PDB entry 4RND | X-ray diffraction, 3.18 A resolution | chains A and C of the 4 polymer chains in the assembly

== Chain A (and C) ==
Protein: V-type proton ATPase subunit D
From: Saccharomyces cerevisiae S288c
Notes: chain C of this document is another copy of the same molecule, construct and numbering; everything in this record applies to it too
Reference sequence: P32610 (VATD_YEAST); numbering as in UniProt (aligned over 1-256)
Amino-acid sequence (256 residues; row label = number of the first residue in the row):
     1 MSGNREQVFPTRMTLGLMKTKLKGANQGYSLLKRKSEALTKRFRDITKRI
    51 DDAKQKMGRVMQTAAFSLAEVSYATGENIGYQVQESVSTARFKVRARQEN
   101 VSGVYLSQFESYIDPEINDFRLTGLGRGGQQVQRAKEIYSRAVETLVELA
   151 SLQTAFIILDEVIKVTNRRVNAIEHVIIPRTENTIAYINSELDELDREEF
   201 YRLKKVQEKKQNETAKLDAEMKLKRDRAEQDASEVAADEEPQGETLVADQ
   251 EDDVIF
Disordered / not traced: 1-26, 205-256 (chain C: 1-36, 204-256)
Reported in the primary citation:
  - conformationally variable residues (helix shift): Ala-155, Pro-179

== Interface between chain A and chain C ==
Pairs across the interface - 108 pairs, chain A then chain C:
  Gly-28(A) / Ile-163(C)
  Gly-28(A) / Asn-167(C)
  Tyr-29(A) / Leu-39(C)  hydrophobic
  Tyr-29(A) / Ile-163(C)
  Leu-31(A) / Asn-167(C)
  Leu-32(A) / Thr-166(C)
  Leu-32(A) / Asn-167(C)
  Lys-35(A) / Asn-167(C)  hydrogen bond (side chain-backbone)
  Lys-35(A) / Asn-171(C)  hydrogen bond
  Leu-39(A) / Glu-174(C)
  Arg-42(A) / Glu-174(C)  salt bridge
  Arg-42(A) / Ile-178(C)
  Arg-42(A) / Glu-182(C)
  Ile-46(A) / Thr-181(C)
  Ile-46(A) / Glu-182(C)
  Arg-49(A) / Ile-185(C)
  Arg-49(A) / Asn-189(C)  hydrogen bond
  Ile-50(A) / Ile-185(C)  hydrophobic
  Asp-52(A) / Asn-189(C)
  Ala-53(A) / Asn-189(C)  hydrogen bond (backbone-side chain)
  Ala-53(A) / Leu-192(C)
  Lys-56(A) / Asn-189(C)  hydrogen bond
  Lys-56(A) / Asp-193(C)  salt bridge
  Met-57(A) / Leu-192(C)  hydrophobic
  Arg-59(A) / Asp-196(C)  salt bridge
  Val-60(A) / Glu-199(C)
  Thr-63(A) / Glu-199(C)
  Ala-64(A) / Glu-199(C)  hydrogen bond (backbone-side chain)
  Ser-67(A) / Arg-202(C)
  Glu-70(A) / Arg-202(C)  salt bridge
  Val-101(A) / Val-176(C)  hydrophobic
  Val-101(A) / Ile-177(C)  hydrophobic
  Ser-102(A) / Val-176(C)
  Val-104(A) / Ile-177(C)  hydrophobic
  Gln-131(A) / Tyr-201(C)
  Gln-131(A) / Arg-202(C)  hydrogen bond
  Arg-134(A) / Tyr-201(C)  hydrogen bond
  Ile-138(A) / Leu-195(C)  hydrophobic
  Ile-138(A) / Glu-199(C)
  Arg-141(A) / Glu-194(C)
  Arg-141(A) / Leu-195(C)
  Arg-141(A) / Glu-198(C)  salt bridge
  Ala-142(A) / Leu-195(C)
  Thr-145(A) / Ile-188(C)
  Thr-145(A) / Glu-191(C)  hydrogen bond
  Thr-145(A) / Leu-192(C)
  Glu-148(A) / Tyr-187(C)
  Glu-148(A) / Ile-188(C)
  Glu-148(A) / Glu-191(C)
  Leu-149(A) / Ile-188(C)
  Leu-152(A) / Thr-181(C)
  Leu-152(A) / Thr-184(C)
  Ala-155(A) / Thr-181(C)
  Leu-159(A) / Ile-173(C)  hydrophobic
  Leu-159(A) / Ile-178(C)  hydrophobic
  Thr-166(A) / Val-170(C)
  Arg-168(A) / Ser-102(C)
  Arg-169(A) / Thr-166(C)  hydrogen bond
  Ala-172(A) / Ser-102(C)
  Ile-173(A) / Ile-163(C)  hydrophobic
  Val-176(A) / Val-101(C)  hydrophobic
  Val-176(A) / Ser-102(C)
  Ile-177(A) / Val-101(C)  hydrophobic
  Ile-177(A) / Val-104(C)  hydrophobic
  Ile-177(A) / Leu-159(C)  hydrophobic
  Ile-178(A) / Arg-42(C)
  Pro-179(A) / Arg-42(C)
  Arg-180(A) / Val-101(C)
  Thr-181(A) / Ile-46(C)
  Thr-181(A) / Leu-152(C)
  Thr-181(A) / Phe-156(C)
  Glu-182(A) / Arg-42(C)  salt bridge
  Glu-182(A) / Ile-46(C)
  Thr-184(A) / Leu-152(C)
  Ile-185(A) / Arg-49(C)
  Ile-185(A) / Ile-50(C)  hydrophobic
  Tyr-187(A) / Glu-148(C)
  Ile-188(A) / Thr-145(C)
  Ile-188(A) / Glu-148(C)
  Ile-188(A) / Leu-149(C)
  Asn-189(A) / Arg-49(C)  hydrogen bond (side chain-backbone)
  Asn-189(A) / Asp-52(C)
  Asn-189(A) / Ala-53(C)  hydrogen bond (side chain-backbone)
  Asn-189(A) / Lys-56(C)  hydrogen bond
  Glu-191(A) / Thr-145(C)  hydrogen bond
  Glu-191(A) / Glu-148(C)
  Leu-192(A) / Ala-53(C)
  Leu-192(A) / Met-57(C)  hydrophobic
  Leu-192(A) / Val-60(C)
  Leu-192(A) / Thr-145(C)
  Asp-193(A) / Lys-56(C)  salt bridge
  Glu-194(A) / Arg-141(C)
  Leu-195(A) / Ile-138(C)  hydrophobic
  Leu-195(A) / Arg-141(C)
  Leu-195(A) / Ala-142(C)
  Asp-196(A) / Arg-59(C)  salt bridge
  Glu-198(A) / Arg-141(C)  salt bridge
  Glu-199(A) / Val-60(C)
  Glu-199(A) / Thr-63(C)
  Glu-199(A) / Ala-64(C)
  Glu-199(A) / Ile-138(C)
  Arg-202(A) / Arg-134(C)
  Arg-202(A) / Glu-137(C)  salt bridge
  Leu-203(A) / Ser-67(C)
  Leu-203(A) / Gln-131(C)
  Leu-203(A) / Arg-134(C)
  Lys-204(A) / Glu-70(C)
  Lys-204(A) / Gln-131(C)
Also at the interface, not in a pair above, chain A (63 interface residues in all): Val-162
Also at the interface, not in a pair above, chain C (63 interface residues in all): Phe-43, Gly-103, Leu-106, Val-162, Arg-169, Ala-172

== Overview ==
The chain A/chain C interface involves 63 residues from each chain, with 14 hydrogen bonds and 10 salt
bridges. Polar contacts include Arg-42(A)/Glu-174(C), Lys-56(A)/Asp-193(C) and Arg-59(A)/Asp-196(C). From the
paper: conformational variability at Ala-155(A) and Pro-179(A).
Chain A and chain C are both V-type proton ATPase subunit D (Saccharomyces cerevisiae S288c); the structure,
Crystal Structure of the subunit DF-assembly of the eukaryotic V-ATPase, was determined by X-ray diffraction.
